PDB entry 6CR9 | X-ray diffraction, 1.96 A resolution | chains P and A of the 4 polymer chains in the assembly

== Chain P ==
Molecule: Primer Strand
Sequence (10 nucleotides; numbered 1 to 10; the number before each row is that of its first residue):
     1 GCTGATGCGC
Modified / non-standard residues: DOC (2',3'-dideoxycytidine-5'-monophosphate) at position 10
Bound ions: Na+: DG9 (shared with Thr101(A), Val103(A), Ile106(A) of chain A)

== Chain A ==
Name: DNA polymerase beta
Source organism: Homo sapiens
Notes: EC 2.7.7.7, 4.2.99.-
Reference sequence: P06746 (DPOLB_HUMAN); residue numbers follow UniProt; this construct covers 1-335
Chain sequence (335 residues; row label = number of the first residue in the row):
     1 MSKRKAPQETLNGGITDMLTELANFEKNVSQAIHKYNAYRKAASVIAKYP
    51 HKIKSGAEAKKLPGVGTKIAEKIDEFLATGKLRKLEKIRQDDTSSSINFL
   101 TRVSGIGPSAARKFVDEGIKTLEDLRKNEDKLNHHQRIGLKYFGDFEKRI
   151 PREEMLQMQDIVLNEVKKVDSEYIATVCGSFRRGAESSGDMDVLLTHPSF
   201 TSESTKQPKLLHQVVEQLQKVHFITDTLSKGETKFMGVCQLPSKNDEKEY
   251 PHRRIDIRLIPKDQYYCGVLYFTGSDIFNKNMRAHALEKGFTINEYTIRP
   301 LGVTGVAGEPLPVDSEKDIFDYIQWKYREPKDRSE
Unresolved in the structure: 1-9
Bound ions: Na+ site 1: Lys60, Leu62, Val65 (shared with 1 residue of chain D); Na+ site 2: Thr101, Val103, Ile106 (shared with DG9(P) of chain P); Mg2+: Asp190, Asp192 (together with VA5); Na+ site 3: Asp190, Asp192, Asp256 (together with VA5)
Ligand contacts: VA5 (9-{5-O-[(R)-{[(R)-[(S)-chloro(fluoro)phosphonomethyl](hydroxy)phosphoryl]oxy}(hydroxy)phosphoryl]-2-deoxy-alpha-D-threo-pentofuranosyl}-9H-purin-6-amine): Arg149, Gly179, Ser180, Arg183, Ser188, Gly189, Asp190, Asp192, Tyr271, Phe272, Thr273, Gly274, Ser275, Asp276, Asn279, Arg283
UniProt features mapped onto this chain:
  - region: Arg183 to Asp192 (DNA-binding)
  - active site: Lys72 (Nucleophile)
  - binding site (K(+)): Lys60, Leu62, Val65, Thr101, Val103, Ile106
  - binding site (Na(+)): Lys60, Leu62, Val65, Thr101, Val103, Ile106
  - binding site (dATP): Arg149, Ser180, Arg183, Gly189, Asp190
  - binding site (dCTP): Arg149, Ser180, Arg183, Gly189, Asp190
  - binding site (dGTP): Arg149, Ser180, Arg183, Gly189, Asp190, Asp192
  - binding site (dTTP): Arg149, Ser180, Arg183, Gly189, Asp190
  - binding site (Mg(2+)): Asp190, Asp192, Asp256
  - modified residue: Lys72 (N6-acetyllysine), Arg83 (Omega-N-methylarginine), Arg152 (Omega-N-methylarginine)
  - cross-link (Glycyl lysine isopeptide (Lys-Gly)): Lys41 (interchain with G-Cter in ubiquitin), Lys61 (interchain with G-Cter in ubiquitin), Lys81 (interchain with G-Cter in ubiquitin)
  - natural variant: Leu22 (L22P: Found in a gastric cancer sample; uncertain significance), Tyr39 (Y39C: Found in a gastric cancer sample; uncertain significance), Gly118 (G118V: Decreased DNA-directed DNA polymerase activity), Arg137 (R137Q: Decreased function in base-excision repair), Arg149 (R149I: Decreased DNA-directed DNA polymerase activity), Asp160 (D160N: Found in a gastric cancer sample; uncertain significance), Cys239 (C239R: Found in a gastric cancer sample; uncertain significance), Lys289 (K289M: Found in a colon cancer sample; uncertain significance), Asn294 (N294D: Found in a gastric cancer sample; uncertain significance), Glu295 (E295K: Found in a gastric cancer sample; uncertain significance)
  - mutagenesis: Phe25 (F25W: No effect on 5'-dRP lyase activity. Decreased ssDNA binding), His34 (H34G: Decreased 5'-dRP lyase activity. Decreased ssDNA binding), Lys35 (K35A: Decreased 5'-dRP lyase activity. Decreased ssDNA binding. Loss of 5'-dRP lyase activity; when associated with A-68 and A-72. Decreased ssDNA binding; when associated with A-68 and A-72 ...), Tyr39 (Y39F: No effect on 5'-dRP lyase activity; Y39Q: Abolishes DNA polymerase and 5'-dRP lyase activity), Lys41 (K41R: Abolishes ubiquitination; when associated with R-61 and R-81), Lys60 (K60A: Decreased 5'-dRP lyase activity. Decreased ssDNA binding), Lys61 (K61R: Abolishes ubiquitination; when associated with R-41 and R-81), Lys68 (K68A: No effect on 5'-dRP lyase activity. Decreased ssDNA binding. Loss of 5'-dRP lyase activity; when associated with A-35 and A-72. Decreased ssDNA binding; when associated with A-35 and A-72 ...), Glu71 (E71Q: No effect on 5'-dRP lyase activity. No effect on structure shown by circular dichroism. No effect on ssDNA binding), Lys72 (K72A: Severely reduced 5'-dRP lyase activity. Does not affect ssDNA binding. Loss of 5'-dRP lyase activity; when associated with A-35 and A-68. Decreased ssDNA binding ...), Glu75 (E75A: Slightly decreased 5'-dRP lyase activity. Decreased ssDNA binding. No effect on structure shown by circular dichroism), Lys81 (K81R: Abolishes ubiquitination; when associated with R-41 and R-61), 5 further mutagenesis entries in UniProt
From the paper describing this entry:
  - binding site for VA5: Arg183

== Chain P / chain A interface ==
Residue-residue contacts - 15 pairs, chain P then chain A:
  DG7(P) - Ser109(A)  phosphate contact
  DC8(P) - Gly105(A)  phosphate contact
  DC8(P) - Gly107(A)  hydrogen bond to the phosphate
  DC8(P) - Pro108(A)  phosphate contact
  DC8(P) - Ser109(A)  hydrogen bond to the phosphate
  DC8(P) - Ala110(A)  hydrogen bond to the phosphate
  DG9(P) - Val103(A)  phosphate contact
  DG9(P) - Ser104(A)  phosphate contact
  DG9(P) - Gly105(A)  hydrogen bond to the phosphate
  DG9(P) - Ile106(A)  phosphate contact
  DG9(P) - Gly107(A)  phosphate contact
  DG9(P) - His135(A)  sugar contact
  DOC_10(P) - Arg254(A)  salt bridge to the phosphate
  DOC_10(P) - Asp256(A)  sugar contact
  DOC_10(P) - Tyr271(A)  base contact
Interface residues without a listed pair, chain A (14 interface residues in all): Asp190, Met236

== In short ==
The interface between chain P and chain A involves 4 residues on one side and 14 on the other; the contacts
include 4 hydrogen bonds and 1 salt bridge. Polar pairs include DC8(P)-Gly107(A), DC8(P)-Ser109(A) and
DC8(P)-Ala110(A). Ligands of chain A: compound VA5. The paper reports a binding site for VA5 at Arg183(A).
Here chain P is Primer Strand and chain A is DNA polymerase beta (Homo sapiens). Entry 6CR9 (Ternary complex
crystal structure of DNA polymerase Beta with a dideoxy terminated primer with CFCL, beta ...) was determined
by X-ray diffraction together with 6BEL, 6BEM, 6CR3, 6CR4, 6CR5, 6CR6 and 20 further entries from the same
study.
